7NKY - chains T and d of the 27 polymer chains in the assembly; structure by electron microscopy, 3.20 A resolution.

[Chain T]
Molecule: 148-nt DNA strand
Sequence (148 nucleotides; numbered -72 to 75; the number before each row is that of its first residue; numbers below 1 keep their minus sign (DA-72 is residue -72)):
   -72 ATCAGAATCC CGGTGCCGAG GCCGCTCAAT TGGTCGTAGA CAGCTCTAGC ACCGCTTAAA
   -12 CGCACGTACG CGCTGTCCCC CGCGTTTTAA CCGCCAAGGG GATTGACACT CTACCGATAA
    48 GCAGACGACA GAAAAAACCC TGTGCTAG

[Chain d]
Protein: Histone H2B 1.1
From: Xenopus laevis
UniProt: P02281 (H2B11_XENLA); residues 1-122 here correspond to UniProt positions 5-126 (UniProt number = residue number + 4)
Chain sequence (123 residues; each row starts with the number of its first residue; numbering starts at 0):
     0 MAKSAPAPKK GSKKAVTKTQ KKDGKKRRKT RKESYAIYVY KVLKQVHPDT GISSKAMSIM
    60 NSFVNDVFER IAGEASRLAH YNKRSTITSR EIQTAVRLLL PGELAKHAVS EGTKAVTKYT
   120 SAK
Unresolved in the structure: 0-27
Construct notes: initiating methionine (0); conflict Thr29 (Ser33 in P02281)
Swiss-Prot annotation at these positions:
  - modified residue: Lys2 (N6-acetyllysine), Lys9 (N6-acetyllysine), Ser11 (Phosphoserine), Lys12 (N6-acetyllysine), Lys17 (N6-acetyllysine)
  - glycosylation: Ser109 (O-linked (GlcNAc) serine)
  - cross-link: Lys117 (Glycyl lysine isopeptide (Lys-Gly) (interchain with G-Cter in ubiquitin))

[How chain T and chain d interact]
Contacting residue pairs - 14 pairs, chain T then chain d:
  DA-54(T) with Ser52(d), hydrogen bond to the phosphate; Ser53(d), hydrogen bond to the phosphate
  DG-53(T) with Tyr39(d), sugar contact; Gly50(d), phosphate contact; Ile51(d), phosphate contact
  DG-52(T) with Tyr39(d), hydrogen bond to the phosphate
  DC-46(T) with Arg30(d), sugar contact
  DA-35(T) with Ser84(d), phosphate contact; Thr85(d), phosphate contact
  DG-34(T) with Lys82(d), phosphate contact; Arg83(d), phosphate contact; Ser84(d), hydrogen bond to the phosphate; Thr85(d), hydrogen bond to the phosphate
  DA-33(T) with Arg83(d), salt bridge to the phosphate
Other interface residues (no listed pair), chain d (11 interface residues in all): Lys43

[In short]
7 residues of chain T face 11 of chain d across their interface; the contacts include 5 hydrogen bonds and 1
salt bridge. Polar pairs include DA-54(T)-Ser52(d), DA-54(T)-Ser53(d) and DG-52(T)-Tyr39(d).
Here chain T is a 148-nt DNA strand and chain d is Histone H2B 1.1 (Xenopus laevis). Entry 7NKY (RNA
Polymerase II-Spt4/5-nucleosome-FACT structure) was determined by electron microscopy.
